PDB entry 7WOH | X-ray diffraction, 1.72 A resolution | chain A

[Chain A]
Molecule: 3C-like proteinase
Organism: Severe acute respiratory syndrome coronavirus 2
Notes: EC 3.4.22.69
UniProtKB: P0DTD1 (R1AB_SARS2); residues 1-303 here correspond to UniProt positions 3264-3566 (UniProt number = residue number + 3263)
Chain sequence (303 residues; row label = number of the first residue in the row):
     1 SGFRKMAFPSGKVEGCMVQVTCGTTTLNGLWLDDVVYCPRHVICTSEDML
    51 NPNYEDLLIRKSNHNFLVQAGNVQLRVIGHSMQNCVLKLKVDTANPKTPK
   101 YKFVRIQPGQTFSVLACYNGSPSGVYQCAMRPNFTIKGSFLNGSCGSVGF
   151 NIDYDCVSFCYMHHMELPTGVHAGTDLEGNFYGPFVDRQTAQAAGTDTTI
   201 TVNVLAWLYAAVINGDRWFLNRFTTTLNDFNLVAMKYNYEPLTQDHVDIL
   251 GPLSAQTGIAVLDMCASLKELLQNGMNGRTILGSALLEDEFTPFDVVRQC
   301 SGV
Covalently attached groups: compound 5IW linked to Cys145
Residues lining bound ligands: 5IW ((2S)-4-methyl-N-[(2S)-1-oxidanylidene-3-[(3S)-2-oxidanylidenepiperidin-3-yl]propan-2-yl]-2-[[(2S)-3-phenyl-2-[[(E)-3-phenylprop-2-enoyl]amino]propanoyl]amino]pentanamide): His41, Phe140, Leu141, Asn142, Gly143, Ser144, His163, His164, Met165, Glu166, Leu167, Pro168, His172, Asp187, Arg188, Gln189, Thr190, Ala191
Curated features (UniProtKB/Swiss-Prot):
  - active site: His41 (For 3CL-PRO activity), Cys145 (Nucleophile)
  - cross-link (Glycyl lysine isopeptide (Lys-Gly)): Lys5 (interchain with G-Cter in ubiquitin), Lys90 (interchain with G-Cter in ubiquitin)
Reported in the primary citation:
  - binding site for 5IW: Cys145, His163, Glu166, His172

[Summary]
Compound 5IW is covalently linked to Cys145. Curated annotation (UniProt) lists active-site residues His41 and
Cys145. The paper reports a binding site for 5IW at Cys145, His163 and Glu166 among others.
Chain A is 3C-like proteinase (Severe acute respiratory syndrome coronavirus 2); the structure, SARS-CoV-2
3CLpro, was determined by X-ray diffraction together with 7WO2, 7WO1, 7WO3 and 7WOF from the same study.
